PDB entry 7YFE | electron microscopy, 3.40 A resolution | chains A and B of the 25 polymer chains in the assembly

Chain A (and B):
Protein: RNA helicase
Source organism: Mammalian orthoreovirus 3
Notes: EC 3.6.4.13; chain B of this document is another copy of the same molecule, construct and numbering; everything in this record applies to it too
UniProtKB: C9E874 (C9E874_9REOV); residue numbers follow UniProt; this construct covers 1-1275
Amino-acid sequence (1275 residues; numbered 1 to 1275; the number before each row is that of its first residue):
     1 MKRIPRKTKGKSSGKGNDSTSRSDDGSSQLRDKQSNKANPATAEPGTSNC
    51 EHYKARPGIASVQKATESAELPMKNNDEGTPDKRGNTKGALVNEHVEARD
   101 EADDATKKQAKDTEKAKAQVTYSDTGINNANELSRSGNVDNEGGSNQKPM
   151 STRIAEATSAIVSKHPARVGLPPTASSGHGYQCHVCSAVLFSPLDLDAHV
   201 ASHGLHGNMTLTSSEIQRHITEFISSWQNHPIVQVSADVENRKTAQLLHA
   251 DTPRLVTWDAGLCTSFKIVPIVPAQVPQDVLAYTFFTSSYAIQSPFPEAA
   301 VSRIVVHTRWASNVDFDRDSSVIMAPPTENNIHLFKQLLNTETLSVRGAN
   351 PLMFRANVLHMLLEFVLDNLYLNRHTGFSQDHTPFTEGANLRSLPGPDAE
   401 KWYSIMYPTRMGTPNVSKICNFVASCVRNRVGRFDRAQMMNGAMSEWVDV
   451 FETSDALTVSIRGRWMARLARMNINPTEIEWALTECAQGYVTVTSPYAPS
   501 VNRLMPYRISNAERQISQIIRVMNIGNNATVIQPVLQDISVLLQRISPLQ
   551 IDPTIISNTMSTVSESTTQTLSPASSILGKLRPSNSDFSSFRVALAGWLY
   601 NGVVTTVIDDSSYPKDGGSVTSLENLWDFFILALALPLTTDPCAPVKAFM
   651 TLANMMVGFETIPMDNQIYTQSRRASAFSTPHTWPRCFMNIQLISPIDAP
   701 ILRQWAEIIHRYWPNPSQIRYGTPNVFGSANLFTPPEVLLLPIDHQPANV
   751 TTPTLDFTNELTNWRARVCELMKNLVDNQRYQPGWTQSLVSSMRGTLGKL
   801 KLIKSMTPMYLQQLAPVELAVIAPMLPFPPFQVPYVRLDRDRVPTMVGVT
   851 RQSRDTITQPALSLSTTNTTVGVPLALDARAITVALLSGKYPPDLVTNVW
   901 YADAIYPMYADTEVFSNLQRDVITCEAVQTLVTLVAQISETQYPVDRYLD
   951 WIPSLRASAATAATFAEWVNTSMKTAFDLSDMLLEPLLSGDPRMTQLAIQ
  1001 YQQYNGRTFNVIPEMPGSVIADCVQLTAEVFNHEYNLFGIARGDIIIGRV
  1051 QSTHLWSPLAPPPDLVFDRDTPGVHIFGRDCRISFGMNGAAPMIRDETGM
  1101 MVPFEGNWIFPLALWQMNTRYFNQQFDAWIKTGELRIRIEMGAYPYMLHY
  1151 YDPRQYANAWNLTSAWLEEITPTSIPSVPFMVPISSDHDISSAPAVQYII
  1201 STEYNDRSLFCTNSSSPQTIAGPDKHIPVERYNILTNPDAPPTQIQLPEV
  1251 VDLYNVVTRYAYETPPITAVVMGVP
Not modelled in the structure: 1-146, 165-168, 178-206 (chain B: 1-171, 206-240)

How chain A and chain B interact:
Pairs across the interface (42):
  Pro-172(A) / Val-896(B)  hydrophobic
  Pro-173(A) / Pro-892(B)  hydrophobic
  Pro-173(A) / Asp-894(B)
  Pro-173(A) / Trp-900(B)
  Thr-174(A) / Trp-900(B)
  Thr-174(A) / Asp-903(B)
  Ala-175(A) / Trp-900(B)
  Ala-175(A) / Asp-903(B)  hydrogen bond (backbone-side chain)
  Ser-176(A) / Asp-903(B)  hydrogen bond (backbone-side chain)
  Ser-213(A) / Ser-202(B)
  Ser-214(A) / Ser-202(B)  hydrogen bond (backbone-side chain)
  Thr-568(A) / Ser-566(B)
  Thr-568(A) / Thr-567(B)  hydrogen bond (backbone-backbone)
  Thr-568(A) / Thr-568(B)
  Gln-569(A) / Ser-566(B)
  Thr-570(A) / Val-563(B)
  Thr-570(A) / Glu-565(B)  hydrogen bond (backbone-backbone)
  Leu-571(A) / Ser-564(B)
  Asp-616(A) / Lys-804(B)
  Gly-618(A) / Lys-804(B)  hydrogen bond (backbone-side chain)
  Ser-619(A) / Leu-802(B)
  Thr-621(A) / Thr-562(B)
  Thr-621(A) / Lys-799(B)  hydrogen bond (backbone-side chain)
  Ser-622(A) / Thr-562(B)
  Ser-622(A) / Lys-799(B)
  Glu-624(A) / Thr-562(B)
  Gly-658(A) / Phe-757(B)
  Gln-667(A) / Val-750(B)
  Thr-670(A) / Thr-754(B)
  Ser-672(A) / Thr-754(B)  hydrogen bond
  Ser-672(A) / Leu-755(B)
  Arg-673(A) / Thr-752(B)
  Pro-783(A) / Ser-791(B)
  Pro-783(A) / Arg-794(B)
  Gly-784(A) / Ser-564(B)
  Gly-784(A) / Ser-791(B)
  Gly-784(A) / Gly-795(B)
  Trp-785(A) / Ser-564(B)
  Trp-785(A) / Ser-791(B)
  Thr-786(A) / Ser-564(B)
  Thr-786(A) / Ser-791(B)
  Leu-789(A) / Ser-564(B)
Interface residues without a listed pair, chain A (31 interface residues in all): Gly-617, Val-657, Phe-659, Ile-668
Interface residues without a listed pair, chain B (29 interface residues in all): Asn-749, Ser-792, Leu-895, Val-899, Ala-904

Summary:
Chain A and chain B form an interface of 31 and 29 residues respectively, with 8 hydrogen bonds. Polar
contacts include Ala-175(A)/Asp-903(B), Ser-176(A)/Asp-903(B) and Ser-214(A)/Ser-202(B).
Chain A and chain B are both RNA helicase (Mammalian orthoreovirus 3); the structure, In situ structure of
polymerase complex of mammalian reovirus in virion, was determined by electron microscopy, deposited together
with 7YED, 7YEV, 7YEZ and 7YF0.
